4YY3 - chains A and I of the 22 polymer chains in the assembly; structure by X-ray diffraction, 3.60 A resolution.

# Chain A
Molecule: 16S rRNA
Organism: Thermus thermophilus HB8
Sequence (1522 nucleotides; row label = number of the first residue in the row; note: 42 numbers in that range are skipped by the numbering (no residue carries them; nothing is unmodelled there); a row labelled like 190A-190L holds insertion residues (190A, then the next letters in order); numbering starts at 0):
     0 UUUGUUGGAGAGUUUGAUCCUGGCUCAGGGUGAACGCUGGCGGCGUGCCU
    50 AAGACAUGCAAGUCGUGCGGG
    73 CCGCGGGGUUUU
    88 ACUCCG
    95 UGGUC
   101 AGCGGCGGACGGGUGAGUAACGCGUGGGU
  129A G
   130 ACCUACCCGGAAGAGGGGGACAACCCGGGGAAACUCGGGCUAAUCCCCCA
   180 UGUGGACCCGC
190A-190L CCCUUGGGGUGU
   191 GUCCAAAGGGCUUU
   216 GCCCGCUUCCGGAUGGGCCCGCGUCCCAUCAGCUAGUUGGUGGGGUAAUG
   266 GCCCACCAAGGCGACGACGGGUAGCCGGUCUGAGAGGAUGGCCGGCCACA
   316 GGGGCACUGAGACACGGGCCCCACUCCUACGGGAGGCAGCAGUUAGGAAU
   366 CUUCCGCAAUGGGCGCAAGCCUGACGGAGCGACGCCGCUUGGAGGAAGAA
   416 GCCCUUCGGGGUGUAAACUCCUGAA
   442 CCCGGGACGAAACCCCCGACGA
   474 GGGGACUGACGGUACCGGG
   494 GUAAUAGCGCCGGCCAACUCCGUGCCAGCAGCCGCGGUAAUACGGAGGGC
   544 GCGAGCGUUACCCGGAUUCACUGGGCGUAAAGGGCGUGUAGGCGGCCUGG
   594 GGCGUCCCAUGUGAAAGACCACGGCUCAACCGUGGGGGAGCGUGGGAUAC
   644 GCUCAGGCUAGACGGUGGGAGAGGGUGGUGGAAUUCCCGGAGUAGCGGUG
   694 AAAUGCGCAGAUACCGGGAGGAACGCCGAUGGCGAAGGCAGCCACCUGGU
   744 CCACCCGUGACGCUGAGGCGCGAAAGCGUGGGGAGCAAACCGGAUUAGAU
   794 ACCCGGGUAGUCCACGCCCUAAACGAUGCGCGCUAGGUCUCUGGGUCU
   848 CCUGGGGGCCGAAGCUAACGCGUUAAGCGCGCCGCCUGGGGAGUACGGCC
   898 GCAAGGCUGAAACUCAAAGGAAUUGACGGGGGCCCGCACAAGCGGUGGAG
   948 CAUGUGGUUUAAUUCGAAGCAACGCGAAGAACCUUACCAGGCCUUGACAU
   998 GCUAGG
 1003A G
  1004 AACCCGGGUGAAAGCCUGGGGUGCCCC
1030A-1030D GCGA
  1031 GGGGAGCCCUAGCACAGGUGCUGCAUGGCCGUCGUCAGCUCGUGCCGUGA
  1081 GGUGUUGGGUUAAGUCCCGCAACGAGCGCAACCCCCGCCGUUAGUUGCCA
  1131 GCGGUUCGGCCGGGCACUCUAACGGGACUGCCCGCGAAA
  1171 GCGGGAGGAAGGAGGGGACGACGUCUGGUCAGCAUGGCCCUUACGGCCUG
  1221 GGCGACACACGUGCUACAAUGCCCACUACAAAGCGAUGCCACCCGGCAAC
  1271 GGGGAGCUAAUCGCAAAAAGGUGGGCCCAGUUCGGAUUGGGGUCUGCAAC
  1321 CCGACCCCAUGAAGCCGGAAUCGCUAGUAAUCGCGGAUCAG
 1361A C
  1362 CAUGCCGCGGUGAAUACGUUCCCGGGCCUUGUACACACCGCCCGUCACGC
  1412 CAUGGGAGCGGGCUCUACCCGAAGUCGCCGGG
  1446 AGCCUACGGG
  1459 CAGGCGCCGAGGGUAGGGCCCGUGACUGGGGCGAAGUCGUAACAAGGUAG
  1509 CUGUACCGGAAGGUGCGGCUGGAUCACCUCCUUUCU
Unresolved in the structure: 0-4, 1535-1538
Ion coordination: Mg2+ site 1 near G21 (its only coordinating residue here); Mg2+ site 2: G46, G394; Mg2+ site 3: C48, G115; Mg2+ site 4 near A53 (its only coordinating residue here); Mg2+ site 5: C58, U387; Mg2+ site 6 near G111 (its only coordinating residue here); Mg2+ site 7: G117, G289; Mg2+ site 8 near G122 (its only coordinating residue here); Mg2+ site 9: U129, G231, G232; Mg2+ site 10 near G190K (its only coordinating residue here); Mg2+ site 11 near U190J (its only coordinating residue here); Mg2+ site 12 near A195 (its only coordinating residue here); 80 more Mg2+ sites not listed

# Chain I
Protein: 30S ribosomal protein S9
Organism: Thermus thermophilus HB8
Reference sequence: P80374 (RS9_THET8); residues 1-128 here = UniProt positions 1-128
Amino-acid sequence (128 residues; numbered 1 to 128; the number before each row is that of its first residue):
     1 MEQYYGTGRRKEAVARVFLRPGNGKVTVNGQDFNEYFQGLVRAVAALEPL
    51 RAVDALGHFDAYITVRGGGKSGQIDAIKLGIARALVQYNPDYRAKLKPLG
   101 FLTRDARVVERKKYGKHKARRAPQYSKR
Unresolved in the structure: 1

# How chain A and chain I interact
Residue-residue contacts - 119 pairs, chain A then chain I:
  G942(A) - Gln124(I)  hydrogen bond to the base
  U943(A) - Gln124(I)  sugar contact
  G966(A) - Arg128(I)  hydrogen bond to the sugar
  C967(A) - Arg128(I)  hydrogen bond to the sugar
  A968(A) - Arg128(I)  salt bridge to the phosphate
  C970(A) - Ser126(I)  base contact
  C1116(A) - Val108(I)  sugar contact
  G1117(A) - Arg104(I)  hydrogen bond to the phosphate
  G1117(A) - Ala106(I)  sugar contact
  C1118(A) - Arg9(I)  salt bridge to the phosphate
  C1118(A) - Arg83(I)  hydrogen bond to the phosphate
  C1118(A) - Arg104(I)  salt bridge to the phosphate
  C1119(A) - Arg9(I)  salt bridge to the phosphate
  C1119(A) - Arg83(I)  salt bridge to the phosphate
  G1127(A) - Arg16(I)  hydrogen bond to the sugar
  G1127(A) - Arg66(I)  phosphate contact
  C1128(A) - Arg16(I)  hydrogen bond to the sugar
  C1128(A) - Arg66(I)  salt bridge to the phosphate
  C1129(A) - Tyr62(I)  hydrogen bond to the phosphate
  A1130(A) - Gln3(I)  hydrogen bond to the sugar
  A1130(A) - Phe18(I)  sugar contact
  A1130(A) - Arg20(I)  hydrogen bond to the phosphate
  G1131(A) - Gln3(I)  hydrogen bond to the phosphate
  G1131(A) - Arg20(I)  salt bridge to the phosphate
  C1147(A) - Tyr5(I)  hydrogen bond to the sugar
  C1147(A) - Thr7(I)  phosphate contact
  C1147(A) - Arg16(I)  hydrogen bond to the base
  U1148(A) - Tyr5(I)  sugar contact
  U1148(A) - Thr7(I)  hydrogen bond to the phosphate
  U1148(A) - Arg9(I)  salt bridge to the phosphate
  U1148(A) - Val14(I)  phosphate contact
  U1148(A) - Arg16(I)  sugar contact
  C1149(A) - Arg9(I)  salt bridge to the phosphate
  C1149(A) - Val14(I)  phosphate contact
  G1178(A) - Arg93(I)  salt bridge to the phosphate
  G1178(A) - Lys97(I)  salt bridge to the phosphate
  A1179(A) - Arg93(I)  salt bridge to the phosphate
  A1179(A) - Lys97(I)  salt bridge to the phosphate
  A1179(A) - Leu102(I)  sugar contact
  A1179(A) - Thr103(I)  phosphate contact
  A1179(A) - Arg104(I)  hydrogen bond to the sugar
  A1180(A) - Thr103(I)  hydrogen bond to the phosphate
  G1186(A) - Glu110(I)  sugar contact
  G1186(A) - Lys113(I)  hydrogen bond to the phosphate
  G1187(A) - Arg111(I)  hydrogen bond to the sugar
  G1187(A) - Lys113(I)  salt bridge to the phosphate
  A1188(A) - Tyr114(I)  phosphate contact
  C1230(A) - Lys127(I)  hydrogen bond to the phosphate
  G1231(A) - Ser126(I)  hydrogen bond to the phosphate
  G1231(A) - Lys127(I)  salt bridge to the phosphate
  U1232(A) - Gln124(I)  hydrogen bond to the phosphate
  U1232(A) - Tyr125(I)  phosphate contact
  U1232(A) - Ser126(I)  hydrogen bond to the phosphate
  G1233(A) - His117(I)  salt bridge to the phosphate
  G1233(A) - Pro123(I)  phosphate contact
  G1233(A) - Gln124(I)  hydrogen bond to the phosphate
  A1248(A) - Tyr36(I)  sugar contact
  A1248(A) - Lys70(I)  hydrogen bond to the sugar
  C1249(A) - Tyr36(I)  hydrogen bond to the sugar
  C1249(A) - Gly67(I)  phosphate contact
  C1249(A) - Gly68(I)  hydrogen bond to the sugar
  C1249(A) - Gly69(I)  sugar contact
  C1249(A) - Lys70(I)  sugar contact
  C1249(A) - Gln73(I)  hydrogen bond to the sugar
  A1250(A) - Glu12(I)  hydrogen bond to the sugar
  A1250(A) - Arg66(I)  phosphate contact
  A1250(A) - Gly67(I)  hydrogen bond to the phosphate
  A1250(A) - Gly68(I)  hydrogen bond to the phosphate
  A1251(A) - Glu12(I)  sugar contact
  G1291(A) - Gln38(I)  hydrogen bond to the sugar
  G1291(A) - Gly39(I)  sugar contact
  U1292(A) - Gln38(I)  sugar contact
  C1342(A) - Gln124(I)  sugar contact
  C1342(A) - Tyr125(I)  hydrogen bond to the phosphate
  G1343(A) - Arg121(I)  hydrogen bond to the sugar
  G1343(A) - Ala122(I)  hydrogen bond to the sugar
  G1343(A) - Tyr125(I)  hydrogen bond to the phosphate
  C1344(A) - Lys116(I)  salt bridge to the phosphate
  C1344(A) - Arg120(I)  sugar contact
  C1344(A) - Ala122(I)  phosphate contact
  U1345(A) - Arg120(I)  salt bridge to the phosphate
  A1346(A) - Arg107(I)  sugar contact
  A1346(A) - Arg120(I)  salt bridge to the phosphate
  G1347(A) - Arg10(I)  hydrogen bond to the base
  G1347(A) - Arg107(I)  hydrogen bond to the base
  G1347(A) - Val108(I)  sugar contact
  U1348(A) - Val109(I)  phosphate contact
  U1348(A) - Glu110(I)  hydrogen bond to the phosphate
  U1348(A) - Arg120(I)  phosphate contact
  A1349(A) - Lys118(I)  salt bridge to the phosphate
  A1349(A) - Arg120(I)  hydrogen bond to the phosphate
  A1349(A) - Arg121(I)  hydrogen bond to the phosphate
  A1350(A) - Lys118(I)  salt bridge to the phosphate
  A1350(A) - Arg121(I)  salt bridge to the phosphate
  U1351(A) - Lys118(I)  base contact
  C1366(A) - His117(I)  salt bridge to the phosphate
  C1367(A) - Lys112(I)  salt bridge to the phosphate
  C1367(A) - Tyr114(I)  phosphate contact
  C1367(A) - Gly115(I)  hydrogen bond to the phosphate
  C1367(A) - Lys116(I)  phosphate contact
  G1368(A) - Arg111(I)  salt bridge to the phosphate
  G1368(A) - Lys112(I)  salt bridge to the phosphate
  G1368(A) - Lys113(I)  phosphate contact
  G1368(A) - Tyr114(I)  hydrogen bond to the phosphate
  C1369(A) - Arg111(I)  phosphate contact
  C1369(A) - Lys112(I)  hydrogen bond to the phosphate
  G1370(A) - Glu12(I)  phosphate contact
  G1371(A) - Lys11(I)  phosphate contact
  G1371(A) - Glu12(I)  phosphate contact
  G1371(A) - Gly68(I)  sugar contact
  G1371(A) - Gly69(I)  phosphate contact
  G1371(A) - Val109(I)  phosphate contact
  U1372(A) - Lys11(I)  salt bridge to the phosphate
  U1372(A) - Gly69(I)  phosphate contact
  U1372(A) - Lys70(I)  phosphate contact
  U1372(A) - Ser71(I)  hydrogen bond to the phosphate
  U1372(A) - Gly72(I)  hydrogen bond to the phosphate
  G1373(A) - Lys11(I)  hydrogen bond to the base
  G1373(A) - Ser71(I)  hydrogen bond to the phosphate
Interface residues without a listed pair, chain A (55 interface residues in all): A1146, G1290, U1341
Interface residues without a listed pair, chain I (56 interface residues in all): Glu2, Leu40, Arg42, Asp105, Ala119

# Summary
55 residues of chain A and 56 residues of chain I are in contact; the contacts include 47 hydrogen bonds and
27 salt bridges. Among the polar pairs are G942(A)-Gln124(I), C1147(A)-Arg16(I) and G1347(A)-Arg10(I). G46(A)
and G394(A) form the Mg2+ site 2.
Chain A is 16S rRNA and chain I is 30S ribosomal protein S9, both from Thermus thermophilus HB8; the
structure, 30S ribosomal subunit- HigB complex, was determined by X-ray diffraction.
